PDB entry 6ZH5 | electron microscopy, 2.70 A resolution | chains C and D of the 24 polymer chains in the assembly

# Chain C (and D)
Protein: Ferritin
Organism: Mus musculus
Notes: engineered mutation(s): GDIESAQSDEEVE; chain D of this document is another copy of the same molecule, construct and numbering; everything in this record applies to it too
UniProt: Q9CPX4 (Q9CPX4_MOUSE); numbering as in UniProt (aligned over 1-183)
Chain sequence (216 residues; numbered -19 to 196; the number before each row is that of its first residue; numbers below 1 keep their minus sign (Met-19 is residue -19)):
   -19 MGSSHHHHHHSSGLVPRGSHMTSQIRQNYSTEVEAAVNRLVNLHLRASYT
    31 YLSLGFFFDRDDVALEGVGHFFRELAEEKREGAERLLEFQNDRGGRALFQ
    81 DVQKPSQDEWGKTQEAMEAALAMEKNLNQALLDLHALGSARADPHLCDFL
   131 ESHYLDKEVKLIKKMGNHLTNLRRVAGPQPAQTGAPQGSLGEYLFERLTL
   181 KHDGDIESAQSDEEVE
Disordered / not traced: -19 to 1, 157-168, 192-196
Differences from the reference sequence: initiating methionine (-19); expression tag (-18 to 0, 184-196)
Metal / ion sites: Fe ion: Glu131 (shared with 1 residue of chain F; 1 residue of chain N)

# Interface between chain C and chain D
Contacting residue pairs - 54 pairs, chain C then chain D:
  Ser3(C) - Asp41(D)  hydrogen bond
  Gln4(C) - Asp41(D)
  Ile5(C) - Asp41(D)
  Leu25(C) - Tyr29(D)  hydrophobic
  Tyr29(C) - Leu25(D)  hydrophobic
  Tyr29(C) - Phe79(D)
  Tyr29(C) - Gln80(D)  hydrogen bond (side chain-backbone)
  Tyr29(C) - Val82(D)
  Leu32(C) - Glu64(D)
  Ser33(C) - Phe79(D)
  Phe36(C) - Glu64(D)
  Phe36(C) - Leu67(D)  hydrophobic
  Phe36(C) - Glu68(D)
  Phe36(C) - Asn71(D)  hydrogen bond (backbone-side chain)
  Asp39(C) - Asn71(D)
  Arg40(C) - Asn71(D)
  Arg40(C) - Arg76(D)
  Asp41(C) - Ser3(D)  hydrogen bond
  Asp41(C) - Gln4(D)
  Asp41(C) - Ile5(D)
  Asp41(C) - Arg76(D)  salt bridge
  Asp42(C) - Arg76(D)  salt bridge
  Arg53(C) - Glu64(D)  salt bridge
  Arg60(C) - Arg60(D)
  Glu64(C) - Leu32(D)
  Glu64(C) - Phe36(D)
  Glu64(C) - Arg53(D)  salt bridge
  Leu67(C) - Phe36(D)  hydrophobic
  Glu68(C) - Phe36(D)
  Asn71(C) - Phe36(D)  hydrogen bond (side chain-backbone)
  Asn71(C) - Asp39(D)
  Asn71(C) - Arg40(D)
  Arg76(C) - Arg40(D)
  Arg76(C) - Asp41(D)  salt bridge
  Arg76(C) - Asp42(D)  salt bridge
  Leu78(C) - Asp88(D)
  Phe79(C) - Tyr29(D)
  Phe79(C) - Ser33(D)
  Phe79(C) - Lys84(D)
  Phe79(C) - Pro85(D)
  Gln80(C) - Tyr29(D)  hydrogen bond (backbone-side chain)
  Gln80(C) - Lys84(D)
  Asp81(C) - Val82(D)
  Asp81(C) - Gln83(D)
  Asp81(C) - Lys84(D)
  Val82(C) - Tyr29(D)
  Val82(C) - Asp81(D)
  Val82(C) - Val82(D)  hydrogen bond (backbone-backbone)
  Gln83(C) - Asp81(D)
  Lys84(C) - Phe79(D)
  Lys84(C) - Gln80(D)
  Lys84(C) - Asp81(D)
  Pro85(C) - Phe79(D)
  Asp88(C) - Leu78(D)
Interface residues without a listed pair, chain C (29 interface residues in all): Gly74
Interface residues without a listed pair, chain D (29 interface residues in all): Gly74

# Overview
The chain C/chain D interface involves 29 residues from each chain, with 7 hydrogen bonds and 6 salt bridges.
Polar pairs include Asp41(C)-Arg76(D), Asp42(C)-Arg76(D) and Arg53(C)-Glu64(D).
Both chains are Ferritin (Mus musculus). Entry 6ZH5 (Folding of an iron binding peptide in response to
sedimentation is resolved using ferritin as a ...) was determined by electron microscopy, deposited together
with 6ZLQ, 6ZLG and 6Z3D.
